Entry 9DC8 (X-ray diffraction, 1.60 A resolution); this record covers chain A.

# Chain A
Molecule: Inosine-5'-monophosphate dehydrogenase
Organism: Mycobacterium tuberculosis
Notes: EC 1.1.1.205
Reference sequence: P9WKI7 (IMDH_MYCTU); numbering as in UniProt; present here: 2-125, 253-529
Sequence (422 residues; numbered -14 to 532; 125 numbers in that range are skipped by the numbering (no residue carries them; nothing is unmodelled there); the number before each row is that of its first residue; numbers below 1 keep their minus sign (Met-14 is residue -14)):
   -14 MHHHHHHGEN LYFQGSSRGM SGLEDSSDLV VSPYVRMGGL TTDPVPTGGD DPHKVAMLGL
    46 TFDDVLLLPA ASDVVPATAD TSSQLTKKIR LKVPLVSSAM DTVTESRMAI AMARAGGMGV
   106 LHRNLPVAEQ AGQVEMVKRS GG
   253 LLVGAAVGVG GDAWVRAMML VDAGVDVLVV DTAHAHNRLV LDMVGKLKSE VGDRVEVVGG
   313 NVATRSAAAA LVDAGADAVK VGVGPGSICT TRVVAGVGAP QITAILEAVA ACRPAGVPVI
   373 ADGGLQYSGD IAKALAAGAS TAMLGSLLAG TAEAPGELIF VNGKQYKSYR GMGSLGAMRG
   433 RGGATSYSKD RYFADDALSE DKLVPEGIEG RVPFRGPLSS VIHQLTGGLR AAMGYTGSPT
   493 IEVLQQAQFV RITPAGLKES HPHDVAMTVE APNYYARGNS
Disordered / not traced: -14 to 26, 432-454, 526-532
Differences from the reference sequence: initiating methionine (-14); expression tag (-13 to 1, 530-532); linker (126-127)
Curated features (UniProtKB/Swiss-Prot):
  - active site: Cys341 (Thioimidate intermediate), Arg443 (Proton acceptor)
  - binding site (NAD(+)): Asp283, Asn289, Gly334 to Gly336, Thr343, Glu458
  - binding site (K(+)): Gly336, Gly338, Cys341, Glu511, Ser512, His513
  - binding site (IMP): Ser339, Asp374 to Gly376, Gly397, Ser398, Tyr421 to Gly425, Glu458
Ligand contacts:
  - inosinic acid (IMP): Ser83, Met85, Asn313, Pro337, Gly338, Ser339, Ile340, Cys341, Thr343, Asp374, Gly375, Gly376, Leu377, Met395, Leu396, Gly397, Ser398, Tyr421, Gly423, Met424, Gly425, Ser426, Glu458, Gly459
  - VOA (N-(6-chloropyridin-3-yl)-N~2~-(1,4-dihydro-2H-pyrano[3,4-c]quinolin-9-yl)-L-alaninamide), molecule 1: Val59, Pro61, Ala285, His286, Asn313, Gly334, Val335, Gly336, Thr343, Met424, Gly425, Leu455, Val456, Glu458, Ala483, Gly486, Tyr487
  - VOA, molecule 2: Val60, Arg108, Asn109, Val261, Asp283, Thr284, Ala285, Asn289, Leu291, Val292, Met430, Leu455
  - VOA, molecule 3: Val60, Pro61, Val261, Asp264, Leu455

# Summary
Ligands of chain A: inosinic acid and 3 copies of compound VOA. Curated annotation (UniProt) lists active-site
residues Cys341 and Arg443, 7 NAD+-binding residues, 6 K+-binding residues and 12 IMP-binding residues.
Chain A is Inosine-5'-monophosphate dehydrogenase (Mycobacterium tuberculosis); the structure, Mtb GuaB dCBS
in complex with inhibitor G1, was determined by X-ray diffraction together with 9DC9 from the same study.
